Entry 8SAS (electron microscopy, 4.00 A resolution); this record covers chains G and K of the 12 polymer chains in the assembly.

[Chain G]
Protein: CH848.10.17 gp41
Source organism: HIV-1 06TG.HT008
Amino-acid sequence (132 residues; numbered 512 to 664; 21 numbers in that range are skipped by the numbering (no residue carries them; nothing is unmodelled there); the number before each row is that of its first residue):
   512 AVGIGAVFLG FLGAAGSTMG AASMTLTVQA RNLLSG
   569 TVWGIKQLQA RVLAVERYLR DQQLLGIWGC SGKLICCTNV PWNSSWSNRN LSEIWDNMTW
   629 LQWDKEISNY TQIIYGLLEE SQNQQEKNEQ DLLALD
Unresolved in the structure: 512-519
Cystine bridges: Cys598-Cys604

[Chain K]
Protein: CH848.10.17 gp120
Source organism: HIV-1 06TG.HT008
UniProtKB: A0A1W6IPB2 (A0A1W6IPB2_9HIV1); the construct lacks a stretch of the UniProt sequence and is renumbered around it, so the offset changes along the chain: 34-139 = UniProt 30-135; 150-185 = UniProt 136-171; 186-309 = UniProt 174-297; 312-321 = UniProt 298-307; 3 more segments
Amino-acid sequence (463 residues; numbered 31 to 505 plus 3 insertion-coded residues; 15 numbers in that range are skipped by the numbering (no residue carries them; nothing is unmodelled there); the number before each row is that of its first residue; a row labelled like 185A-185B holds insertion residues (185A, then the next letters in order)):
    31 AENLWVTVYY GVPVWKEAKT TLFCASDARA YEKEVHNVWA THACVPTDPS PQELVLGNVT
    91 ENFNMWKNDM VDQMHEDIIS LWDQSLKPCV KLTPLCVTLI CSNATVKNG
   150 TVEEMKNCSF NTTTEIRDKE KKEYALFYKP DIVPLS
185A-185B ET
   186 NNTSEYRLIN CNTSACTQAC PKVTFEPIPI HYCAPAGYAI LKCNDETFNG TGPCSNVSTV
   246 QCTHGIRPVV STQLLLNGSL AEKEIVIRSE NLTNNAKIII VHLHTPVEIV CTRPNNNTRK
   306 SVRI
   312 GPGQTFYATG
  321C D
   322 IIGDIKQAHC NISEEKWNDT LQKVGIELQK HFP
   356 NKTIKYNQSA GGDMEITTHS FNCGGEFFYC NTSNLFNGTY NGTYISTNSS A
   409 NSTSTITLQC RIKQIINMWQ GVGRCMYAPP IAGNITCRSN ITGLLLTRDG GTNSNETETF
   469 RPAGGDMRDN WRSELYKYKV VKIEPLGVAP TRCKRRV
Unresolved in the structure: 31
Sequence notes: expression tag (31-33); conflict Cys201 (Val189 in A0A1W6IPB2), Cys433 (Ala417 in A0A1W6IPB2), Lys490 (Glu474 in A0A1W6IPB2), Glu492 (Gln476 in A0A1W6IPB2), Val496 (Ile480 in A0A1W6IPB2), Arg500 (Gly484 in A0A1W6IPB2), Cys501 (Ala485 in A0A1W6IPB2)
Cystine bridges: Cys54-Cys74, Cys119-Cys205, Cys126-Cys196, Cys131-Cys157, Cys201-Cys433, Cys218-Cys247, Cys228-Cys239, Cys296-Cys331, Cys378-Cys445, Cys385-Cys418
Glycans and other covalent adducts: N-acetylglucosamine (NAG) linked to Asn156, Asn442; glycan linked to Asn301, Asn332

[Chain G / chain K interface]
Residue-residue contacts (8; chain G residue first):
  Gln658(G) - Thr499(K)
  Gln658(G) - Arg500(K)
  Gln658(G) - Cys501(K)
  Leu661(G) - Lys502(K)
  Leu661(G) - Arg504(K)  hydrogen bond (backbone-side chain)
  Ala662(G) - Arg500(K)
  Ala662(G) - Lys502(K)
  Asp664(G) - Arg504(K)  hydrogen bond (backbone-side chain)

[Summary]
The interface between chain G and chain K involves 4 residues on one side and 5 on the other; the contacts
include 2 hydrogen bonds. Polar pairs include Leu661(G)-Arg504(K) and Asp664(G)-Arg504(K). N-acetylglucosamine
is covalently linked to Asn156(K) and Asn442(K).
Chain G is CH848.10.17 gp41 and chain K is CH848.10.17 gp120, both from HIV-1 06TG.HT008; the structure,
CryoEM structure of DH270.5-CH848.10.17, was determined by electron microscopy (same publication as 8SAL,
8SAN, 8SAQ, 8SAR, 8SAT, 8SAU and 9 further entries).
